Entry 3ADC (X-ray diffraction, 2.90 A resolution); this record covers chains A and B of the 4 polymer chains in the assembly.

== Chain A (and B) ==
Protein: L-seryl-tRNA(Sec) kinase
Organism: Methanocaldococcus jannaschii
Notes: EC 2.7.1.-; chain B of this document is another copy of the same molecule, construct and numbering; everything in this record applies to it too
UniProtKB: Q58933 (PSTK_METJA); numbering as in UniProt (aligned over 1-248)
Sequence (259 residues; numbered -10 to 248; the number before each row is that of its first residue; numbers below 1 keep their minus sign (Mse-10 is residue -10)):
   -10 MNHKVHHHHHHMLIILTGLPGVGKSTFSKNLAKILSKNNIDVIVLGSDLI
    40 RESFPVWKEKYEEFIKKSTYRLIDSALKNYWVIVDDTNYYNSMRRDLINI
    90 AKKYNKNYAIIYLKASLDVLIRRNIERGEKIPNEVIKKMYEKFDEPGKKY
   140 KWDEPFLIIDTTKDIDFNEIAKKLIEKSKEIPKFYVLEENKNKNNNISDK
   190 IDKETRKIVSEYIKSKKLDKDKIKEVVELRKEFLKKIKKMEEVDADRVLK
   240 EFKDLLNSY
Unresolved in the structure: -10 to -2, 180-183 (chain B: -10 to -2, 174-184)
Sequence notes: expression tag (-10 to 0)
Modified / non-standard residues: Mse-10 (selenomethionine); Mse1, Mse82, Mse128, Mse229 (selenomethionine; parent Met)
Curated features (UniProtKB/Swiss-Prot):
  - binding site (ATP): Gly7 to Ser14
Metal / ion sites: Mg2+: Ser14 (together with AMP-PNP)
Residues lining bound ligands: AMP-PNP (ANP; phosphoaminophosphonic acid-adenylate ester): Leu8, Pro9, Gly10, Val11, Gly12, Lys13, Ser14, Thr15, Asp37, Asp74, Thr76, Arg112, Arg116, Thr150

== Chain A / chain B interface ==
Residue-residue contacts (38; chain A residue first):
  Ala21(A) - Pro44(B)
  Ser25(A) - Pro44(B)
  Asp30(A) - Lys47(B)  salt bridge
  Asp30(A) - Lys49(B)  salt bridge
  Asp30(A) - Tyr50(B)  hydrogen bond
  Val31(A) - Phe43(B)
  Val31(A) - Pro44(B)
  Ile32(A) - Ser42(B)
  Ile32(A) - Phe43(B)  hydrophobic
  Ile32(A) - Phe53(B)  hydrophobic
  Val33(A) - Ser42(B)  hydrogen bond (backbone-backbone)
  Leu38(A) - Ser42(B)
  Ile39(A) - Leu61(B)  hydrophobic
  Ser42(A) - Ile32(B)
  Ser42(A) - Val33(B)  hydrogen bond (backbone-backbone)
  Ser42(A) - Leu38(B)
  Phe43(A) - Val31(B)
  Phe43(A) - Ile32(B)  hydrophobic
  Phe43(A) - Tyr69(B)  hydrophobic
  Pro44(A) - Ala21(B)
  Pro44(A) - Val31(B)
  Val45(A) - Ser25(B)
  Lys47(A) - Asp30(B)  salt bridge
  Lys49(A) - Asp30(B)  salt bridge
  Lys49(A) - Tyr69(B)
  Tyr50(A) - Asp30(B)  hydrogen bond
  Tyr50(A) - Tyr69(B)  hydrophobic
  Phe53(A) - Ser64(B)
  Phe53(A) - Ala65(B)  hydrophobic
  Phe53(A) - Tyr69(B)  hydrophobic
  Arg60(A) - Arg60(B)
  Leu61(A) - Ile39(B)  hydrophobic
  Ser64(A) - Phe53(B)
  Ala65(A) - Phe53(B)  hydrophobic
  Tyr69(A) - Phe43(B)  hydrophobic
  Tyr69(A) - Lys49(B)
  Tyr69(A) - Tyr50(B)
  Tyr69(A) - Phe53(B)
Interface residues without a listed pair, chain A (24 interface residues in all): Lys22, Leu34, Ser57
Interface residues without a listed pair, chain B (24 interface residues in all): Lys22, Leu34, Val45, Ser57

== In short ==
The chain A/chain B interface involves 24 residues from each chain, with 4 hydrogen bonds and 4 salt bridges.
Among the polar pairs are Asp30(A)-Lys47(B), Asp30(A)-Lys49(B) and Asp30(A)-Tyr50(B). Chain A binds AMP-PNP.
UniProt lists 8 ATP-binding residues on chain A.
Both chains are L-seryl-tRNA(Sec) kinase (Methanocaldococcus jannaschii). Entry 3ADC (Crystal structure of
O-phosphoseryl-tRNA kinase complexed with selenocysteine tRNA and AMPPNP (crystal type 2)) was determined by
X-ray diffraction (same publication as 3ADB and 3ADD).
